2OS8 - chains A and B of the 3 polymer chains in the assembly; structure by X-ray diffraction, 3.27 A resolution.

== Chain A ==
Name: Myosin heavy chain
From: Placopecten magellanicus
Notes: fragment: Myosin heavy chain
Reference sequence: Q26080 (Q26080_PLAMG); residue numbers follow UniProt; this construct covers 1-200, 214-624, 641-838
Chain sequence (840 residues; each row starts with the number of its first residue; note: 29 numbers in that range are skipped by the numbering (no residue carries them; nothing is unmodelled there); a row labelled like 200A-200N holds insertion residues (200A, then the next letters in order)):
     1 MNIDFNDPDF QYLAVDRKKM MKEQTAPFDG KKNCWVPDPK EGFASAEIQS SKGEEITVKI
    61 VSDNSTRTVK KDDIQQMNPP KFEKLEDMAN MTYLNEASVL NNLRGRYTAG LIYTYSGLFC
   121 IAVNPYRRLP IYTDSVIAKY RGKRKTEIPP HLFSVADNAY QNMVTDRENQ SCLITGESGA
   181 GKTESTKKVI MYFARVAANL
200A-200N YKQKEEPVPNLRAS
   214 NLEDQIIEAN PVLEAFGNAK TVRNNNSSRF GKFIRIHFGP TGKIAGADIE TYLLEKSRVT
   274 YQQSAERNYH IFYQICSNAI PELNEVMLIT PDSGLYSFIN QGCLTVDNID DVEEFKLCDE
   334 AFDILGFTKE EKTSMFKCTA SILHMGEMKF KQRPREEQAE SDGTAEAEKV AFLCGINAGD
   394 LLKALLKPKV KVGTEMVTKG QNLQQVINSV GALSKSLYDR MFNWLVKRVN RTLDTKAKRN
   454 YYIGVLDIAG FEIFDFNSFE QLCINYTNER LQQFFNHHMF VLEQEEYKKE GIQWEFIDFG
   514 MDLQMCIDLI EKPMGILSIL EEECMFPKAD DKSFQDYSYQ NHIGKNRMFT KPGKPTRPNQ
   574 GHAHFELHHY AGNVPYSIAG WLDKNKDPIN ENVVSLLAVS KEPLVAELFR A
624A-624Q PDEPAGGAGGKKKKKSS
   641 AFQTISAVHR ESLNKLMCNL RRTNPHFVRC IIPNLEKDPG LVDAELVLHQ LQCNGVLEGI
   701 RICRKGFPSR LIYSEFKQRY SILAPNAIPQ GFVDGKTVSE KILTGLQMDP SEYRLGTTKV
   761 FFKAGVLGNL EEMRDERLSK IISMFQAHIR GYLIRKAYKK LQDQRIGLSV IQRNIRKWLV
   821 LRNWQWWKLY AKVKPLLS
Unresolved in the structure: 1-5, 200A-200N, 624A-624Q, 731-733, 836-838
What the authors report for this chain:
  - contacts within the chain: Thr92-Gly765

== Chain B ==
Name: Myosin regulatory light chain
From: Placopecten magellanicus
Notes: fragment: Myosin RLC
Reference sequence: Q26068 (Q26068_PLAMG); residues 0-156 here correspond to UniProt positions 1-157 (UniProt number = residue number + 1)
Chain sequence (157 residues; each row starts with the number of its first residue; numbering starts at 0):
     0 MADKAASGVL TKLPQKQIQE MKEAFTMIDQ NRDGFIDIND LKEMFSSLGR TPDDKELTAM
    60 LKEAPGPLNF TMFLSIFSDK LSGTDSEETI RNAFGMFDEL DTKKLNIEYI KDLLENMGDN
   120 FNKDEMRMTF KEAPVEGGKF DYVRFVAMIK GSGDDDA
Unresolved in the structure: 0-16, 152-156
Ion coordination: Mg2+: Asp28, Asp32, Phe34

== How chain A and chain B interact ==
Contacting residue pairs (68):
  Lys800(A) - Glu98(B)
  Asp803(A) - Met95(B)
  Gln804(A) - Met95(B)  hydrogen bond (side chain-backbone)
  Gln804(A) - Phe96(B)
  Gln804(A) - Tyr108(B)
  Gly807(A) - Ala92(B)
  Gly807(A) - Met95(B)
  Leu808(A) - Leu112(B)
  Leu808(A) - Met116(B)
  Leu808(A) - Gly117(B)
  Val810(A) - Asp84(B)
  Val810(A) - Thr88(B)
  Val810(A) - Ile89(B)  hydrophobic
  Val810(A) - Ala92(B)  hydrophobic
  Ile811(A) - Ala92(B)
  Ile811(A) - Phe93(B)  hydrophobic
  Ile811(A) - Leu113(B)  hydrophobic
  Gln812(A) - Leu113(B)
  Gln812(A) - Met116(B)
  Gln812(A) - Gly117(B)
  Gln812(A) - Asp118(B)  hydrogen bond (side chain-backbone)
  Gln812(A) - Asn119(B)
  Gln812(A) - Phe120(B)
  Arg813(A) - Gly82(B)
  Arg813(A) - Asp84(B)  salt bridge
  Asn814(A) - Gly82(B)
  Asn814(A) - Thr83(B)
  Asn814(A) - Asp84(B)  hydrogen bond
  Asn814(A) - Ile89(B)
  Ile815(A) - Phe120(B)  hydrophobic
  Ile815(A) - Thr128(B)
  Ile815(A) - Phe144(B)  hydrophobic
  Arg816(A) - Asp118(B)  hydrogen bond (side chain-backbone)
  Arg816(A) - Asn119(B)  hydrogen bond (side chain-backbone)
  Arg816(A) - Phe120(B)
  Arg816(A) - Glu124(B)  salt bridge
  Lys817(A) - Lys79(B)  hydrogen bond (side chain-backbone)
  Lys817(A) - Ser81(B)  hydrogen bond (side chain-backbone)
  Trp818(A) - Met147(B)
  Trp818(A) - Ile148(B)  hydrophobic
  Leu819(A) - Glu124(B)
  Leu819(A) - Met127(B)  hydrophobic
  Leu821(A) - Lys79(B)
  Leu821(A) - Leu80(B)  hydrophobic
  Arg822(A) - Met147(B)
  Asn823(A) - Met127(B)
  Trp824(A) - Ile75(B)
  Trp824(A) - Phe76(B)  hydrophobic
  Trp824(A) - Lys79(B)
  Gln825(A) - Phe44(B)
  Gln825(A) - Glu55(B)
  Gln825(A) - Met59(B)
  Trp826(A) - Met59(B)  hydrogen bond (side chain-backbone)
  Trp826(A) - Phe72(B)  hydrophobic
  Trp826(A) - Phe76(B)  hydrophobic
  Leu829(A) - Phe44(B)  hydrophobic
  Leu829(A) - Met59(B)  hydrophobic
  Tyr830(A) - Glu19(B)  hydrogen bond (side chain-backbone)
  Tyr830(A) - Met20(B)
  Tyr830(A) - Phe72(B)
  Tyr830(A) - Phe76(B)  hydrophobic
  Lys832(A) - Phe44(B)
  Lys832(A) - Leu47(B)
  Val833(A) - Met26(B)  hydrophobic
  Val833(A) - Leu47(B)  hydrophobic
  Pro835(A) - Glu22(B)
  Pro835(A) - Ala23(B)  hydrophobic
  Pro835(A) - Met26(B)  hydrophobic
Interface residues without a listed pair, chain A (28 interface residues in all): Trp827, Lys834
Interface residues without a listed pair, chain B (42 interface residues in all): Leu40, Leu67, Ile109

== Summary ==
28 residues of chain A and 42 residues of chain B are in contact, with 9 hydrogen bonds and 2 salt bridges.
Among the polar pairs are Arg813(A)-Asp84(B), Arg816(A)-Glu124(B) and Gln804(A)-Met95(B). The Mg2+ site is
built by Asp28(B), Asp32(B) and Phe34(B). From the paper: contacts within the chain involving Gly765(A) and
Thr92(A).
Chain A is Myosin heavy chain and chain B is Myosin regulatory light chain, both from Placopecten
magellanicus; the structure, Rigor-like structures of muscle myosins reveal key mechanical elements in the
transduction pathways of this allosteric ..., was determined by X-ray diffraction (same publication as 2EC6,
2OTG, 3I5F, 3I5G, 3I5H and 3I5I).
